Entry 7MQR (electron microscopy, 4.10 A resolution (low resolution: residue-level contacts below are approximate; hydrogen-bond / salt-bridge calls are withheld)); this record covers chains E and G of the 10 polymer chains in the assembly.

# Chain E
Name: Isoform Short of Insulin receptor
Source organism: Homo sapiens
Notes: EC 2.7.10.1; fragment: Ectodomain
UniProtKB: P06213 (INSR_HUMAN), isoform P06213-2; residues 1-916 here correspond to UniProt positions 28-943 (UniProt number = residue number + 27)
Sequence (916 residues; each row starts with the number of its first residue):
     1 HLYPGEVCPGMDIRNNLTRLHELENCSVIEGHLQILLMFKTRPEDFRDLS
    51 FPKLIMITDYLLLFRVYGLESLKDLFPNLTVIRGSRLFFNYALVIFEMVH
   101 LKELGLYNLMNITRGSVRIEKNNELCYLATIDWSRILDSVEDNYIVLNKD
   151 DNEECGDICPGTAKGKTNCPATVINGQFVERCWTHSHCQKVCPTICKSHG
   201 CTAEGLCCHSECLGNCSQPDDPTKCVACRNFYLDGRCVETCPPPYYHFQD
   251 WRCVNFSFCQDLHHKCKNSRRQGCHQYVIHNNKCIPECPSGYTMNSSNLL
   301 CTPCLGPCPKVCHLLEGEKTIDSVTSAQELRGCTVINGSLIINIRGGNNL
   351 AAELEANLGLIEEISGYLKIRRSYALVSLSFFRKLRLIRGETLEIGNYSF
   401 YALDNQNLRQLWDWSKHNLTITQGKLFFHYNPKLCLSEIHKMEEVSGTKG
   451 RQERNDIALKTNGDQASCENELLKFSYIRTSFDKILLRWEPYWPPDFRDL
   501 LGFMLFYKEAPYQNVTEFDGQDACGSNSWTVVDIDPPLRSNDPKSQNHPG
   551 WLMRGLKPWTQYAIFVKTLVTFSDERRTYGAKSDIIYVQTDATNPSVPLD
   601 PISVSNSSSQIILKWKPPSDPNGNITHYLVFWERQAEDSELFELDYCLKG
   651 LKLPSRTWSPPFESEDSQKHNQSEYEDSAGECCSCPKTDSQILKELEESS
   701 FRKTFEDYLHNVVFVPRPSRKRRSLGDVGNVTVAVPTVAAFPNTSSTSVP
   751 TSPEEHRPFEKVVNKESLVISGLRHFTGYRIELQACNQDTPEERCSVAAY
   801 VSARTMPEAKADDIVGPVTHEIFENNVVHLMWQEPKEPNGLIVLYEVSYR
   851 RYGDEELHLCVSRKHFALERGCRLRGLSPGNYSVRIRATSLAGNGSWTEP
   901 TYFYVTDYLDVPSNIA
Unresolved in the structure: 163-167, 271-273, 519-527, 657-690, 718-753, 911-916
Cystine bridges: Cys-8/Cys-26, Cys-126/Cys-155, Cys-159/Cys-182, Cys-169/Cys-188, Cys-192/Cys-201, Cys-196/Cys-207, Cys-208/Cys-216, Cys-212/Cys-225, Cys-228/Cys-237, Cys-241/Cys-253, Cys-259/Cys-284, Cys-266/Cys-274, Cys-288/Cys-301, Cys-304/Cys-308, Cys-312/Cys-333, Cys-435/Cys-468, Cys-647/Cys-860, Cys-786/Cys-795
Covalently attached groups: N-acetylglucosamine (NAG) linked to Asn-16, Asn-25, Asn-111, Asn-215, Asn-255, Asn-337, Asn-397, Asn-418, Asn-606, Asn-624
UniProt features mapped onto this chain:
  - region: Glu-706 to Phe-714 (Insulin-binding)
  - site: Phe-39 (Insulin-binding)
  - modified residue: Ser-373 (Phosphoserine), Tyr-374 (Phosphotyrosine), Ser-380 (Phosphoserine)
  - glycosylation (N-linked (GlcNAc...) asparagine): Asn-16, Asn-25, Asn-78, Asn-111, Asn-215, Asn-255, Asn-295, Asn-337, Asn-397, Asn-418, Asn-514, Asn-606, Asn-624, Asn-671

# Chain G
Name: Insulin A chain
UniProtKB: P01308 (INS_HUMAN); residues 1-21 here correspond to UniProt positions 90-110 (UniProt number = residue number + 89)
Sequence (24 residues; numbered 1 to 24; the number before each row is that of its first residue):
     1 GIVEQCCTSICSLYQLENYCHSLQ
Cystine bridges: Cys-6/Cys-11
Differences from the reference sequence: engineered mutation His-21 (Asn110 in P01308); insertion (22-24)

# Chain E / chain G interface
Residue-residue contacts (8):
  Asp-535(E) / Ser-12(G)
  Asp-535(E) / Tyr-14(G)
  Pro-536(E) / Tyr-14(G)
  Pro-537(E) / Tyr-14(G)
  Pro-549(E) / Leu-13(G)
  Pro-549(E) / Tyr-14(G)
  Gly-550(E) / Leu-13(G)
  Arg-554(E) / Cys-11(G)
Other interface residues (no listed pair), chain E (9 interface residues in all): Arg-488, Trp-551, Leu-552
Other interface residues (no listed pair), chain G (5 interface residues in all): Leu-16

# In short
9 residues of chain E face 5 of chain G across their interface. N-acetylglucosamine is covalently linked to
Asn-16(E), Asn-25(E), Asn-111(E), Asn-215(E), Asn-255(E) and Asn-337(E) and 4 more.
Here chain E is Isoform Short of Insulin receptor (Homo sapiens) and chain G is Insulin A chain. Entry 7MQR
(The insulin receptor ectodomain in complex with four venom hybrid insulins - symmetric conformation) was
determined by electron microscopy (same publication as 7MQO and 7MQS).
